PDB entry 6FZI | X-ray diffraction, 2.55 A resolution | chains A and B of the 4 polymer chains in the assembly

Chain A (and B):
Protein: Glyceraldehyde-3-phosphate dehydrogenase
Organism: Clostridium perfringens SM101
Notes: EC 1.2.1.-; chain B of this document is another copy of the same molecule, construct and numbering; everything in this record applies to it too
Reference sequence: Q0STD4 (Q0STD4_CLOPS); numbering as in UniProt (aligned over 1-332)
Chain sequence (332 residues; numbered 1 to 332; the number before each row is that of its first residue):
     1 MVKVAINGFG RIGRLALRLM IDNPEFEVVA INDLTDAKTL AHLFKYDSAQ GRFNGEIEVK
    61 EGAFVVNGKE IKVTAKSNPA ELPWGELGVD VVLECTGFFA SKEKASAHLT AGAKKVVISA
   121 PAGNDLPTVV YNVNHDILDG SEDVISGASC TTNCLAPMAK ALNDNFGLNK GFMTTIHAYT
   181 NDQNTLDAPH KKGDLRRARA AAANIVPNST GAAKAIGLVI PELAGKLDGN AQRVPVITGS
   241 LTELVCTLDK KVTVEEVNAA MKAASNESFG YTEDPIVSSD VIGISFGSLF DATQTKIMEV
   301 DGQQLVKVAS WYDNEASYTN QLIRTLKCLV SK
Not modelled in the structure: 332 (chain B: fully traced)
Residues lining bound ligands: NAD (nicotinamide-adenine-dinucleotide): Asn7, Gly8, Phe9, Gly10, Arg11, Ile12, Asn32, Asp33, Leu34, Lys76, Ser77, Cys95, Thr96, Gly97, Phe98, Phe99, Ser119, Ala120, Cys150, Thr180, Asn181, Asn314, Glu315, Tyr318
What the authors report for this chain:
  - catalytic residues: Cys150, His177, Arg233
  - contacts within the chain: Thr180-Arg233, Asp182-Arg233, Gln183-Arg233
  - self-association interface (contacts with another copy of this molecule); pairs are residue here / residue on that copy: Leu186-Asn181, Leu186, Asp187, Pro189
  - binding site for NAD: Gly10, Arg11, Ile12, Asn32, Asp33, Leu34, Ser77, Cys95, Thr96, Phe98, Phe99, Ser119, Ala120, Asn181, Asp187, Pro189, Asn314, Glu315, Tyr318

How chain A and chain B interact:
Contacting residue pairs (59; chain A residue first):
  Arg11(A) with Asp187(B), salt bridge
  Arg14(A) with Asp187(B), hydrogen bond (side chain-backbone)
  Asp33(A) with Pro189(B)
  Thr35(A) with Pro189(B)
  Thr39(A) with Leu195(B)
  His42(A) with Leu195(B)
  Leu43(A) with Ala188(B); Pro189(B)
  Tyr46(A) with Arg199(B)
  Asp47(A) with Asp187(B); Arg199(B)
  Ser48(A) with Asp187(B), hydrogen bond (backbone-side chain); Arg199(B), hydrogen bond; Ala200(B); Asn204(B), hydrogen bond
  Tyr179(A) with Thr185(B); Leu186(B), hydrophobic; Ala202(B)
  Thr180(A) with Thr185(B); Leu186(B)
  Asn181(A) with Thr185(B); Leu186(B), hydrogen bond (side chain-backbone); Asp187(B); Ala188(B)
  Gln183(A) with Thr185(B), hydrogen bond (backbone-side chain)
  Asn184(A) with Thr185(B)
  Thr185(A) with Tyr179(B); Thr180(B); Asn181(B); Gln183(B), hydrogen bond (side chain-backbone); Asn184(B); Thr185(B), hydrogen bond; Ala201(B)
  Leu186(A) with Tyr179(B), hydrophobic; Thr180(B); Asn181(B), hydrogen bond (backbone-side chain); Ile237(B), hydrophobic
  Asp187(A) with Arg11(B), salt bridge; Arg14(B), hydrogen bond (backbone-side chain); Asp47(B); Ser48(B), hydrogen bond (side chain-backbone)
  Ala188(A) with Arg14(B); Leu43(B); Asn181(B)
  Pro189(A) with Asp33(B); Thr35(B); Leu43(B)
  Gly193(A) with Lys38(B)
  Leu195(A) with Lys38(B); Thr39(B); His42(B)
  Arg199(A) with Tyr46(B); Asp47(B); Ser48(B), hydrogen bond
  Ala202(A) with Ala202(B), hydrophobic
  Ala203(A) with Ile237(B), hydrophobic
  Asn204(A) with Ser48(B), hydrogen bond
  Ile237(A) with Leu186(B), hydrophobic; Ala203(B), hydrophobic
Also at the interface, not in a pair above, chain A (33 interface residues in all): Lys38, Ala49, Ala198, Ala200, Ala201, Glu315
Also at the interface, not in a pair above, chain B (30 interface residues in all): Glu315

In short:
The interface between chain A and chain B involves 33 residues on one side and 30 on the other; the contacts
include 13 hydrogen bonds and 2 salt bridges. Among the polar pairs are Arg11(A)-Asp187(B), Arg14(A)-Asp187(B)
and Ser48(A)-Asp187(B). From the paper: catalytic residues Cys150(A), His177(A) and Arg233(A); a binding site
for NAD at Gly10(A), Arg11(A) and Ile12(A) among others.
Both chains are Glyceraldehyde-3-phosphate dehydrogenase (Clostridium perfringens SM101). Entry 6FZI (Crystal
Structure of a Clostridial Dehydrogenase at 2.55 Angstroems Resolution) was determined by X-ray diffraction
together with 6FZH from the same study.
